Entry 5DHT (X-ray diffraction, 2.59 A resolution); this record covers chains C and D of the 4 polymer chains in the assembly.

Chain C (and D):
Molecule: NAD kinase 1
Organism: Listeria monocytogenes serovar 1/2a (strain ATCC BAA-679 / EGD-e)
Notes: EC 2.7.1.23; chain D of this document is another copy of the same molecule, construct and numbering; everything in this record applies to it too
Reference sequence: Q8Y8D7 (NADK1_LISMO); residue numbers follow UniProt; this construct covers 1-264
Sequence (272 residues; row label = number of the first residue in the row):
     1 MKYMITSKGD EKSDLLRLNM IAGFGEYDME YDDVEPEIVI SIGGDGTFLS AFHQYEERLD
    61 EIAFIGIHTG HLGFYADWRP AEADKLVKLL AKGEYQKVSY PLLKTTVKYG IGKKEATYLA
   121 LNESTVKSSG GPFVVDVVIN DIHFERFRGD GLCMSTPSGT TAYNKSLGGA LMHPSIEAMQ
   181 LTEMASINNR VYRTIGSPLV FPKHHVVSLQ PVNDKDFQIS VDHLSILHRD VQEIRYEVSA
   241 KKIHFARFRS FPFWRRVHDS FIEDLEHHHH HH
Unresolved in the structure: 26, 111-112, 264-272 (chain D: 1-2, 91-95, 109-114, 264-272)
Construct notes: expression tag (265-272)
Small-molecule neighbours:
  - 5A9 (5'-azido-8-[(2-{[2-(3-bromophenyl)ethyl]amino}-2-oxoethyl)sulfanyl]-5'-deoxyadenosine), molecule 1: Gly46, Leu49, Asn122, Glu123, Ala162, Tyr163, Ser166, Asp222, His223
  - 5A9, molecule 2: Gly131, Pro132, Phe133, Arg148, Gly149, Asp150, Ala185, Ile187

Chain C / chain D interface:
Residue-residue contacts (65; chain C residue first):
  Ile139(C) - Trp254(D)
  Phe144(C) - Trp254(D)
  Phe144(C) - Val257(D)  hydrophobic
  Phe144(C) - His258(D)  hydrogen bond (backbone-side chain)
  Phe144(C) - Ile262(D)
  Glu145(C) - Ile262(D)
  Lys165(C) - Ile195(D)
  Lys165(C) - Ser197(D)
  Gly169(C) - Ser197(D)
  Ala170(C) - Pro198(D)
  Leu171(C) - Ile195(D)  hydrophobic
  Leu171(C) - Ser197(D)
  Leu171(C) - Pro198(D)  hydrogen bond (backbone-backbone)
  Leu171(C) - Leu199(D)
  Leu171(C) - Val200(D)  hydrogen bond (backbone-backbone)
  Met172(C) - Val200(D)
  His173(C) - Val200(D)  hydrogen bond (backbone-backbone)
  His173(C) - Pro202(D)
  His173(C) - His205(D)
  Ser175(C) - Pro202(D)
  Ile176(C) - Ile176(D)  hydrophobic
  Ile176(C) - Val200(D)  hydrophobic
  Ile176(C) - Pro202(D)  hydrophobic
  Arg193(C) - Ile262(D)
  Thr194(C) - Ile262(D)
  Ile195(C) - Lys165(D)
  Ile195(C) - Leu171(D)  hydrophobic
  Ile195(C) - Val257(D)  hydrophobic
  Ile195(C) - Phe261(D)  hydrophobic
  Ile195(C) - Ile262(D)
  Ser197(C) - Lys165(D)
  Ser197(C) - Gly169(D)
  Ser197(C) - Leu171(D)
  Pro198(C) - Gly169(D)
  Pro198(C) - Ala170(D)
  Pro198(C) - Leu171(D)  hydrogen bond (backbone-backbone)
  Leu199(C) - Leu171(D)
  Leu199(C) - Trp254(D)  hydrophobic
  Val200(C) - Leu171(D)  hydrogen bond (backbone-backbone)
  Val200(C) - Met172(D)
  Val200(C) - His173(D)  hydrogen bond (backbone-backbone)
  Val200(C) - Ile176(D)  hydrophobic
  Val200(C) - Trp254(D)
  Phe201(C) - Trp254(D)
  Pro202(C) - His173(D)
  Pro202(C) - Ser175(D)
  Pro202(C) - Ile176(D)  hydrophobic
  His205(C) - His173(D)
  His205(C) - Trp254(D)  hydrogen bond
  Trp254(C) - Ile139(D)
  Trp254(C) - Phe144(D)
  Trp254(C) - Leu199(D)  hydrophobic
  Trp254(C) - Val200(D)
  Trp254(C) - Phe201(D)
  Trp254(C) - His205(D)  hydrogen bond
  Arg255(C) - Ile142(D)
  Arg255(C) - His143(D)
  Val257(C) - Phe144(D)  hydrophobic
  Val257(C) - Ile195(D)  hydrophobic
  His258(C) - Phe144(D)  hydrogen bond (side chain-backbone)
  Phe261(C) - Ile195(D)  hydrophobic
  Ile262(C) - Phe144(D)
  Ile262(C) - Arg193(D)
  Ile262(C) - Thr194(D)
  Ile262(C) - Ile195(D)
Also at the interface, not in a pair above, chain C (33 interface residues in all): Asn140, His143, Gly168, Ala178, Gln180, Pro252
Also at the interface, not in a pair above, chain D (32 interface residues in all): Asn140, Glu145, Gly168, Ala178, Gln180

In short:
Chain C and chain D form an interface of 33 and 32 residues respectively; the contacts include 10 hydrogen
bonds. Among the polar pairs are Phe144(C)-His258(D), His205(C)-Trp254(D) and Leu171(C)-Pro198(D). Bound to
chain C: compound 5A9.
Both chains are NAD kinase 1 (Listeria monocytogenes serovar 1/2a (strain ATCC BAA-679 / EGD-e)). Entry 5DHT
(Crystal structure of NAD kinase 1 from Listeria monocytogenes in complex with a novel inhibitor) was
determined by X-ray diffraction, deposited together with 5DHP, 5DHQ, 5DHR, 5DHS and 5DHU.
